Entry 2G2Y (X-ray diffraction, 2.26 A resolution); this record covers chain A.

== Chain A ==
Name: Malonyl CoA-acyl carrier protein transacylase
From: Escherichia coli
Notes: EC 2.3.1.39
UniProtKB: P0AAI9 (FABD_ECOLI); residues 2-309 here correspond to UniProt positions 1-308 (UniProt number = residue number - 1)
Amino-acid sequence (308 residues; numbered 2 to 309; the number before each row is that of its first residue):
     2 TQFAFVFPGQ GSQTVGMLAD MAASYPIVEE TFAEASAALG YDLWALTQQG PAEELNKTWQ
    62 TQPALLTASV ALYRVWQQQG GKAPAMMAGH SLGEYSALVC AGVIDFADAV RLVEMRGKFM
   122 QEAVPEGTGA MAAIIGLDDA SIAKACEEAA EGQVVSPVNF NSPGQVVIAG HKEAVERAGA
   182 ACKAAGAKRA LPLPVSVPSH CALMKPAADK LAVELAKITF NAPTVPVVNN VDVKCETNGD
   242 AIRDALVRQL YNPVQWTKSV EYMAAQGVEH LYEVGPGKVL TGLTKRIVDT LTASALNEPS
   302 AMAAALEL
Not modelled in the structure: 2, 308-309
Small-molecule neighbours: malonate ion (MLI): Gly10, Gln11, Gln63, His91, Ser92, Leu93, Arg117, Met121, Ser200, His201

== Overview ==
Bound to chain A: malonate ion.
Chain A is Malonyl CoA-acyl carrier protein transacylase (Escherichia coli); the structure, Structure of
E.coli FabD complexed with malonate, was determined by X-ray diffraction, deposited together with 2G2Z, 2G1H
and 2G2O.
